Entry 6N7T (electron microscopy, 3.90 A resolution); this record covers chains A and T of the 7 polymer chains in the assembly.

== Chain A ==
Name: DNA primase/helicase
Source organism: Enterobacteria phage T7
Notes: EC 2.7.7.-, 3.6.4.12
UniProt: P03692 (PRIM_BPT7); residues 1-566 here = UniProt positions 1-566
Sequence (566 residues; row label = number of the first residue in the row):
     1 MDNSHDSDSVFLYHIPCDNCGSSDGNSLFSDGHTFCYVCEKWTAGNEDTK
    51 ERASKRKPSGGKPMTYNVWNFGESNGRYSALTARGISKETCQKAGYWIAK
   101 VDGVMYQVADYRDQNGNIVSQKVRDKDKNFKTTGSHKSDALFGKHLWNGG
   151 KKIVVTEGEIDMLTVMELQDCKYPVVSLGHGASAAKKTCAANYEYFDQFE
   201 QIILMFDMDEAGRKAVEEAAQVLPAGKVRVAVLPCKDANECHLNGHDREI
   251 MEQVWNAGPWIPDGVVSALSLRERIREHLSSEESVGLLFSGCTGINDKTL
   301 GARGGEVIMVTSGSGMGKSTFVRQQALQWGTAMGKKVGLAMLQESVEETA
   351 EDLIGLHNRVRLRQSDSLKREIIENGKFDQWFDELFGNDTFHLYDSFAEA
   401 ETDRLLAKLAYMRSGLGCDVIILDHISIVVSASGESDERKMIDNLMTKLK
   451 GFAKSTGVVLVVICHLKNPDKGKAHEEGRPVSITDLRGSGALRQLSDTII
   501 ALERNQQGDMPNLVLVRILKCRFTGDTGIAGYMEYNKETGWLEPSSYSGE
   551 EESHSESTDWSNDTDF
Unresolved in the structure: 1-263, 281-284, 397-401, 431-436, 550-566
Construct notes: engineered mutation Gln-343 (Glu in P03692)
Ion coordination: Mg2+: Ser-319, Gln-343 (together with dTTP)
Residues lining bound ligands:
  - dTTP (TTP), molecule 1: Ser-312, Gly-313, Ser-314, Gly-315, Met-316, Gly-317, Lys-318, Ser-319, Thr-320, Gln-343, His-465, Arg-504, Pro-511, Val-514, Tyr-535, Lys-537, Leu-542
  - dTTP (TTP), molecule 2: Gln-494, Lys-520, Arg-522, Thr-524, Gly-525
UniProt features mapped onto this chain:
  - zinc finger: Cys-17 to Cys-39 (C4-like)
  - region: Glu-550 to Phe-566 (Binding to viral DNA polymerase)
  - binding site (Zn(2+)): Cys-17, Cys-20, Cys-36, Cys-39
  - binding site (Mg(2+)): Glu-157, Asp-207, Asp-237
  - binding site (ATP): Ser-312 to Ser-319
  - site (dTTP/dATP binding): Arg-361, His-465, Arg-504, Arg-522, Tyr-535
What the authors report for this chain:
  - mutagenesis - E343Q: abolished catalytic activity (citing earlier work)
  - mutagenesis - E343Q: increased binding to the 25-nt DNA strand (chain T) (citing earlier work)
  - specificity-determining residues: His-33 (citing earlier work)

== Chain T ==
Molecule: 25-nt DNA strand
Sequence (25 nucleotides; row label = number of the first residue in the row; numbering starts at 0):
     0 TGGTCTTTTTTTTTTTTTTTTTTTT
Unresolved in the structure: 0-4, 21-24

== Chain A / chain T interface ==
Residue-residue contacts (8; chain A residue first):
  Arg-439(A) / DT15(T)  hydrogen bond to the sugar
  Lys-467(A) / DT17(T)  salt bridge to the phosphate
  Asn-468(A) / DT18(T)  hydrogen bond to the phosphate
  Arg-487(A) / DT17(T)  hydrogen bond to the phosphate
  Arg-487(A) / DT18(T)  salt bridge to the phosphate
  Gly-488(A) / DT16(T)  phosphate contact
  Gly-488(A) / DT17(T)  hydrogen bond to the phosphate
  Gly-490(A) / DT16(T)  hydrogen bond to the phosphate
Other interface residues (no listed pair), chain A (7 interface residues in all): Ser-489
Other interface residues (no listed pair), chain T (5 interface residues in all): DT14

== Overview ==
7 residues of chain A and 5 residues of chain T are in contact, with 5 hydrogen bonds and 2 salt bridges.
Polar contacts include Arg-439(A)/DT15(T), Asn-468(A)/DT18(T) and Arg-487(A)/DT17(T). Ligands of chain A:
dTTP. The paper reports that E343Q of chain A abolishes catalytic activity; the specificity determinant
His-33(A).
Chain A is DNA primase/helicase (Enterobacteria phage T7) and chain T is a 25-nt DNA strand; the structure,
Structure of bacteriophage T7 E343Q mutant gp4 helicase-primase in complex with ssDNA, dTTP, AC dinucleotide
and ..., was determined by electron microscopy (same publication as 6N7I, 6N7N, 6N7S, 6N7V, 6N7W, 6N9U and 3
further entries).
